PDB entry 5O61 | electron microscopy, 3.31 A resolution | chains A and K of the 57 polymer chains in the assembly

Chain A:
Molecule: 23S rRNA
Organism: Mycobacterium smegmatis str. MC2 155
Sequence (3120 nucleotides; row label = number of the first residue in the row):
     1 UAAGUGUUUAAGGGCGCAUGGUGGAUGCCUUGGCACUGGGAGCCGAUGAA
    51 GGACGUAGGAGGCUGCGAUAAGCCUCGGGGAGCUGUCAACCGAGCGUUGA
   101 UCCGAGGAUGUCCGAAUGGGGAAACCCGGCACGAGUGAUGUCGUGUCACC
   151 AGGCGCUGAAUAUAUAGGCGUCUGGGGGGAACGCGGGGAAGUGAAACAUC
   201 UCAGUACCCGUAGGAAGAGAAAACAAAAUGUGAUUCCGUGAGUAGUGGCG
   251 AGCGAAAGCGGAGGAUGGCUAAACCGUAUGCAUGUGAUACCGGGUAGGGG
   301 UUGUGUGUGCGGGGUUGUGGGACCUAUCUUUCCGGCUCUACCUGGCUGGA
   351 GGGCAGUGAGAAAAUGUUGUGGUUAGCGGAAAUGGCUUGGGAUGGCCUGC
   401 CGUAGACGGUGAGAGCCCGGUACGUGAAAACCCGACGUCUGUCUUGAUGG
   451 UGUUCCCGAGUAGCAGCGGGCCCGUGGAAUCUGCUGUGAAUCUGCCGGGA
   501 CCACCCGGUAAGCCUGAAUACUUCCCAGUGACCGAUAGCGGAUUAGUACC
   551 GUGAGGGAAUGGUGAAAAGUACCCCGGGAGGGGAGUGAAAGAGUACCUGA
   601 AACCGUGCGCUUACAAUCCGUCAGAGCCCUCGACGUGUCGUGGGGUGAUG
   651 GCGUGCCUUUUGAAGAAUGAGCCUGCGAGUCAGGGACAUGUCGCGAGGUU
   701 AACCCGGGUGGGGUAGCCGCAGCGAAAGCGAGUCUGAAUAGGGCGUAUCC
   751 ACACAAGAGUGUGUGGUGUAGUGGUGUGUUCUGGACCCGAAGCGGAGUGA
   801 UCUACCCAUGGCCAGGGUGAAGCGCGGGUAAGACCGCGUGGAGGCCCGAA
   851 CCCACUUAGGUUGAAGACUGAGGGGAUGAGCUGUGGGUAGGGGUGAAAGG
   901 CCAAUCAAACUCCGUGAUAGCUGGUUCUCCCCGAAAUGCAUUUAGGUGCA
   951 GCGUCGCAUGUUUCUUGCCGGAGGUAGAGCUACUGGAUGGCCGAUGGGCC
  1001 CCACAGGGUUACUGACGUCAGCCAAACUCCGAAUGCCGGUAAGUCCAAGA
  1051 GUGCGGCAGUGAGACGGCGGGGGAUAAGCUCCGUGCGUCGAGAGGGAAAC
  1101 AGCCCAGAUCGCCGGCUAAGGCCCCUAAGCGUGUGCUAAGUGGAAAAGGA
  1151 UGUGCAGUCGCGAAGACAACCAGGAGGUUGGCUUAGAAGCAGCCACCCUU
  1201 GAAAGAGUGCGUAAUAGCUCACUGGUCAAGUGAUUGUGCGCCGAUAAUGU
  1251 AGCGGGGCUCAAGCACACCGCCGAAGCCGCGGCAGCCAACGUGUUGGCUG
  1301 GGUAGGGGAGCGUCCUGCAUCCGGUGAAGCCGCCGAGUGAUCGAGUGGUG
  1351 GAGGGUGUGGGAGUGAGAAUGCAGGCAUGAGUAGCGAUUAGGCAAGUGAG
  1401 AACCUUGCCCGCCGAAAGACCAAGGGUUCCUGGGCCAGGCCAGUCCGCCC
  1451 AGGGUGAGUCGGGACCUAAGGCGAGGCCGACAGGCGUAGUCGAUGGACAA
  1501 CGGGUUGAUAUUCCCGUACCCGUGUAUGUGCGUCCAUGAUGAAUCAGCGG
  1551 UACUAACCAUCCAAAACCACCGUGACCGCACCUUUCGGGGUGUGGCGUUG
  1601 GUGGGGCUGCAUGGGACCUUCGUUGGUAGUAGUCAAGCGAUGGGGUGACG
  1651 CAGGAAGGUAGCCGUACCGGUCAGUGGUAAUACCGGGGUAAGCCUGUAGG
  1701 GAGUCAGAUAGGUAAAUCCGUCUGGCAUAUAUCCUGAGAGGUGAUGCAUA
  1751 GCCGAGUGAGGCGAAUUCGGUGAUCCUAUGCUGCCGAGAAAAGCCUCUAG
  1801 CGAGGACAUACACGGCCCGUACCCCAAACCAACACAGGUGGUCAGGUAGA
  1851 GAAUACUAAGGCGUACGAGUGAACUAUGGUUAAGGAACUCGGCAAAAUGC
  1901 CCCCGUAACUUCGGGAGAAGGGGGACCCACAUGGCGUGUAAGCCUUUACG
  1951 GCCCAAGCGUGAGUGGGUGGCACAAACCAGUGAGAAGCGACUGUUUACUA
  2001 AAAACACAGGUCCGUGCGAAGUCGCAAGACGAUGUAUACGGACUGACGCC
  2051 UGCCCGGUGCUGGAAGGUUAAGAGGACCCGUUAACUCCCUUUGGGGGUGA
  2101 AGCGGAGAAUUUAAGCCCCAGUAAACGGCGGUGGUAACUAUAACCAUCCU
  2151 AAGGUAGCGAAAUUCCUUGUCGGGUAAGUUCCGACCUGCACGAAUGGCGU
  2201 AACGACUUCUCAACUGUCUCAACCAUAGACUCGGCGAAAUUGCACUACGA
  2251 GUAAAGAUGCUCGUUACGCGCGGCAGGACGAAAAGACCCCGGGACCUUCA
  2301 CUACAACUUGGUAUUGGUGCUCGAUACGGUUUGUGUAGGAUAGGUGGGAG
  2351 ACUGUGAAGCUCACACGCCAGUGUGGGUGGAGUCGUUGUUGAAAUACCAC
  2401 UCUGAUCGUAUUGGGCCUCUAACCUCGGACCGUAUAUCCGGUUCAGGGAC
  2451 AGUGCCUGGUGGGUAGUUUAACUGGGGCGGUUGCCUCCUAAAAUGUAACG
  2501 GAGGCGCCCAAAGGUUCCCUCAACCUGGACGGCAAUCAGGUGUUGAGUGU
  2551 AAGUGCACAAGGGAGCUUGACUGCGAGACGGACAUGUCGAGCAGGGACGA
  2601 AAGUCGGGACUAGUGAUCCGGCACCUCUGAGUGGAAGGGGUGUCGCUCAA
  2651 CGGAUAAAAGGUACCCCGGGGAUAACAGGCUGAUCUUCCCCAAGAGUCCA
  2701 UAUCGACGGGAUGGUUUGGCACCUCGAUGUCGGCUCGUCGCAUCCUGGGG
  2751 CUGGAGCAGGUCCCAAGGGUUGGGCUGUUCGCCCAUUAAAGCGGCACGCG
  2801 AGCUGGGUUUAGAACGUCGUGAGACAGUUCGGUCUCUAUCCGCCGCGCGC
  2851 GUCAGAAGCUUGAGGAAACCUGUCCCUAGUACGAGAGGACCGGGACGGAC
  2901 GAACCUCUGGUAUACCAGUUGUCCCACCAGGGGCACGGCUGGAUAGCCAC
  2951 GUUCGGACAGGAUAACCGCUGAAAGCAUCUAAGCGGGAAACCUCUUCCAA
  3001 GACCAGGCUUCUCACCCUCUAGGAGGGAUAAGGCCCCCCGCAGACCACGG
  3051 GAUUGAUAGACCAGACCUGGAAGCCUAGUAAUAGGUGCAGGGAACUGGCA
  3101 CUAACCGGCCGAAAACUUAC
Unresolved in the structure: 1
Metal / ion sites: Mg2+ site 1: U7, A3024; Mg2+ site 2 near G13 (its only coordinating residue here); Mg2+ site 3: C28, G1354; Mg2+ site 4: C43, G214; Mg2+ site 5: G55, G65; Mg2+ site 6 near U69 (its only coordinating residue here); Mg2+ site 7 near U117 (its only coordinating residue here); Mg2+ site 8: G152, U171; Mg2+ site 9: A159, U163; Mg2+ site 10: G191, U2467; Mg2+ site 11: A196, C197; Mg2+ site 12 near G204 (its only coordinating residue here); 240 more Mg2+ sites not listed
Residues lining bound ligands: phenylalanine (PHE): A2286, C2287, U2809, U2810

Chain K:
Name: 50S ribosomal protein L13
Organism: Mycobacterium smegmatis str. MC2 155
UniProtKB: A0QSP8 (RL13_MYCS2); residues 1-147 here = UniProt positions 1-147
Amino-acid sequence (147 residues; each row starts with the number of its first residue):
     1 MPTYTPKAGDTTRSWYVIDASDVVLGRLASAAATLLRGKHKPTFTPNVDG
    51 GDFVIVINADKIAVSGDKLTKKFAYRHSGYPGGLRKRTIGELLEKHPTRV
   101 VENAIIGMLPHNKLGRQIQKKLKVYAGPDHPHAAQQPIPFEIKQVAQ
Unresolved in the structure: 1

Interface between chain A and chain K:
Contacting residue pairs (106):
  A3(A) - His132(K)  sugar contact
  A3(A) - Gln135(K)  hydrogen bond to the sugar
  G4(A) - Trp15(K)  sugar contact
  G4(A) - His132(K)  salt bridge to the phosphate
  G4(A) - Gln135(K)  hydrogen bond to the sugar
  U5(A) - Phe53(K)  sugar contact
  U5(A) - Lys123(K)  salt bridge to the phosphate
  A615(A) - Lys113(K)  phosphate contact
  A615(A) - Arg116(K)  salt bridge to the phosphate
  A616(A) - Lys113(K)  phosphate contact
  A616(A) - Arg116(K)  salt bridge to the phosphate
  G624(A) - Thr5(K)  phosphate contact
  A625(A) - Pro6(K)  sugar contact
  A625(A) - Lys7(K)  salt bridge to the phosphate
  A625(A) - Ala8(K)  phosphate contact
  G626(A) - Lys7(K)  salt bridge to the phosphate
  G626(A) - Ala8(K)  hydrogen bond to the phosphate
  A648(A) - Asn47(K)  base contact
  U649(A) - Asn47(K)  hydrogen bond to the base
  U649(A) - Lys113(K)  salt bridge to the phosphate
  U649(A) - Leu114(K)  sugar contact
  G650(A) - Pro46(K)  sugar contact
  G650(A) - Asn47(K)  sugar contact
  G650(A) - Asn112(K)  hydrogen bond to the phosphate
  G650(A) - Lys113(K)  hydrogen bond to the phosphate
  G650(A) - Leu114(K)  hydrogen bond to the phosphate
  G651(A) - Asn112(K)  hydrogen bond to the phosphate
  C1113(A) - Pro2(K)  base contact
  C1113(A) - Thr3(K)  hydrogen bond to the base
  C1123(A) - Ser30(K)  hydrogen bond to the base
  C1124(A) - Ser30(K)  sugar contact
  C1124(A) - Ala33(K)  sugar contact
  C1124(A) - Thr34(K)  sugar contact
  C1124(A) - Met108(K)  hydrogen bond to the sugar
  C1125(A) - Arg37(K)  salt bridge to the phosphate
  C1125(A) - Lys39(K)  salt bridge to the phosphate
  C1125(A) - Met108(K)  sugar contact
  C1125(A) - Leu109(K)  sugar contact
  C1125(A) - Pro110(K)  sugar contact
  U1126(A) - Arg37(K)  salt bridge to the phosphate
  A1127(A) - Arg37(K)  salt bridge to the phosphate
  A1127(A) - Lys39(K)  salt bridge to the phosphate
  G1129(A) - Gln147(K)  hydrogen bond to the base
  C1130(A) - Arg27(K)  hydrogen bond to the base
  C1130(A) - Ile142(K)  base contact
  C1130(A) - Lys143(K)  hydrogen bond to the base
  C1130(A) - Gln144(K)  base contact
  G1131(A) - Gln144(K)  hydrogen bond to the phosphate
  G1131(A) - Gln147(K)  sugar contact
  G1140(A) - Lys68(K)  hydrogen bond to the base
  G1249(A) - His77(K)  stacking on the base
  G1249(A) - Pro81(K)  phosphate contact
  G1249(A) - Gly82(K)  hydrogen bond to the phosphate
  G1249(A) - Leu84(K)  sugar contact
  U1250(A) - Tyr75(K)  sugar contact
  U1250(A) - Leu84(K)  base contact
  G1255(A) - Gly107(K)  hydrogen bond to the base
  G1255(A) - Met108(K)  base contact
  G1256(A) - Ser30(K)  base contact
  G1256(A) - Asn103(K)  sugar contact
  G1256(A) - Ala104(K)  hydrogen bond to the sugar
  G1256(A) - Gly107(K)  sugar contact
  G1256(A) - Met108(K)  hydrogen bond to the base
  G1257(A) - Gly26(K)  hydrogen bond to the phosphate
  G1257(A) - Lys72(K)  salt bridge to the phosphate
  G1257(A) - Ala104(K)  phosphate contact
  G1257(A) - Met108(K)  sugar contact
  C1258(A) - Val24(K)  phosphate contact
  C1258(A) - Leu25(K)  phosphate contact
  C1258(A) - Gly26(K)  hydrogen bond to the phosphate
  C1258(A) - Lys68(K)  salt bridge to the phosphate
  U1259(A) - Val24(K)  phosphate contact
  U1259(A) - Ser65(K)  hydrogen bond to the phosphate
  U1259(A) - Gly66(K)  base contact
  U1259(A) - Lys68(K)  salt bridge to the phosphate
  C1260(A) - Asp22(K)  hydrogen bond to the base
  C1260(A) - Val24(K)  base contact
  C1260(A) - Arg27(K)  hydrogen bond to the sugar
  C1260(A) - Ser65(K)  phosphate contact
  A1262(A) - Gly26(K)  base contact
  A1262(A) - Arg27(K)  base contact
  A1262(A) - Ser30(K)  base contact
  G2263(A) - His111(K)  salt bridge to the phosphate
  U2264(A) - His111(K)  salt bridge to the phosphate
  U2265(A) - Arg76(K)  salt bridge to the phosphate
  U2738(A) - Pro81(K)  phosphate contact
  C2739(A) - Pro81(K)  phosphate contact
  C2739(A) - Gly82(K)  phosphate contact
  A2863(A) - His96(K)  phosphate contact
  A2863(A) - Arg99(K)  hydrogen bond to the sugar
  G2864(A) - Arg76(K)  sugar contact
  G2864(A) - Arg87(K)  salt bridge to the phosphate
  G2864(A) - His96(K)  salt bridge to the phosphate
  G2864(A) - Arg99(K)  salt bridge to the phosphate
  G2865(A) - Arg76(K)  phosphate contact
  G2865(A) - Ser78(K)  hydrogen bond to the phosphate
  G2865(A) - Tyr80(K)  sugar contact
  G2865(A) - Arg85(K)  salt bridge to the phosphate
  A2866(A) - Ser78(K)  hydrogen bond to the phosphate
  A2866(A) - Tyr80(K)  sugar contact
  C3003(A) - Lys120(K)  hydrogen bond to the phosphate
  C3004(A) - Glu102(K)  hydrogen bond to the base
  C3004(A) - Lys120(K)  salt bridge to the phosphate
  U3118(A) - Ala134(K)  hydrogen bond to the sugar
  U3118(A) - Gln136(K)  hydrogen bond to the sugar
  A3119(A) - Gln136(K)  sugar contact
Interface residues without a listed pair, chain A (49 interface residues in all): A2, C614, A623, A2266, C2844
Interface residues without a listed pair, chain K (63 interface residues in all): Asp67, Gly79, Gly83, Pro131, Val145

Overview:
The interface between chain A and chain K involves 49 residues on one side and 63 on the other; the contacts
include 32 hydrogen bonds, 23 salt bridges and 1 aromatic stacking contact. Polar contacts include
U649(A)-Asn47(K), C1113(A)-Thr3(K) and C1123(A)-Ser30(K). Ligands of chain A: phenylalanine.
Here chain A is 23S rRNA and chain K is 50S ribosomal protein L13, both from Mycobacterium smegmatis str. MC2
155. Entry 5O61 (The complete structure of the Mycobacterium smegmatis 70S ribosome) was determined by
electron microscopy, deposited together with 5O5J and 5O60.
